8X94 - chains B and D of the 4 polymer chains in the assembly; structure by electron microscopy, 2.55 A resolution.

Chain B (and D):
Molecule: Transient receptor potential cation channel subfamily V member 1, Green fluorescent protein
Organism: Homo sapiens
Notes: chain D of this document is another copy of the same molecule, construct and numbering; everything in this record applies to it too
UniProt: Q8NER1 (TRPV1_HUMAN); residues 1-839 carry their UniProt numbers (839 of 1112 residues fall inside the UniProt entry; the rest is not from it)
Amino-acid sequence (1112 residues; numbered 1 to 1112; the number before each row is that of its first residue):
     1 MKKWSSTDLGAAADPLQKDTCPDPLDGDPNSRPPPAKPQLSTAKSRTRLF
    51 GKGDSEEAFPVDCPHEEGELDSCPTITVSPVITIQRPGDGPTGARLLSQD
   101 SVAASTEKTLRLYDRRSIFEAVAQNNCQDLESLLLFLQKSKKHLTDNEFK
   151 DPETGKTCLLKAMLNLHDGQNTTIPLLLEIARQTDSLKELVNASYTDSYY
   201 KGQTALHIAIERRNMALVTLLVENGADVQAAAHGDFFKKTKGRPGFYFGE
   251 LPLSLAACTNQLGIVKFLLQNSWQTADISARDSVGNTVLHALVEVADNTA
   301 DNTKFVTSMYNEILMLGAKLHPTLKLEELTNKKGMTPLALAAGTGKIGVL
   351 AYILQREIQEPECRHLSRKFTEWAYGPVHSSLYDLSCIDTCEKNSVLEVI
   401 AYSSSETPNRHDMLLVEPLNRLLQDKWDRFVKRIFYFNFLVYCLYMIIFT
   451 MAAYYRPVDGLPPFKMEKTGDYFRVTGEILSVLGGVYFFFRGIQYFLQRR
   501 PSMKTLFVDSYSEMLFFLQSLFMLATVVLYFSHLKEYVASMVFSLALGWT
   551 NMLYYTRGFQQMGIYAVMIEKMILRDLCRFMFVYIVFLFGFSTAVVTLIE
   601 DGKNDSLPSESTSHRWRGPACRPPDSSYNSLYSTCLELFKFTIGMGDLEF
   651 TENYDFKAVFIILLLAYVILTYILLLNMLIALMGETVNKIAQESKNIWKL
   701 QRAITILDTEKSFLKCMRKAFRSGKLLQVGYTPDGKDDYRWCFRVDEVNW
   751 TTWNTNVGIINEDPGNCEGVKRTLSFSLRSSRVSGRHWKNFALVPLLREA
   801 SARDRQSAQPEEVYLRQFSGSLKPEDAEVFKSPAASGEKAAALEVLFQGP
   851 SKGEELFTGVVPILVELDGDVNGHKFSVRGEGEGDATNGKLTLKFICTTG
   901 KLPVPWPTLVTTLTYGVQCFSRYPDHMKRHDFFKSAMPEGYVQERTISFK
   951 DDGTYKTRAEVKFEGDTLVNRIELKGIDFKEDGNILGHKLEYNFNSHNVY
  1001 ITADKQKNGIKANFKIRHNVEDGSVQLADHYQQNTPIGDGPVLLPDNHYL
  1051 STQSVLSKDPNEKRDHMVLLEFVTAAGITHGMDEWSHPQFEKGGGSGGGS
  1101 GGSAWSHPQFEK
Unresolved in the structure: 1-197, 602-626, 754-1112
Small-molecule neighbours: Libvatrep (EZI; 4-(7-Hydroxy-2-isopropyl-4-oxoquinazolin-3(4H)-yl)benzonitrile): Tyr511, Ser512, Leu515, Thr550, Asn551, Leu553, Tyr554, Thr556, Arg557, Gly563, Ala566, Val567, Ile569, Glu570, Trp698, Gln701
What the authors report for this chain:
  - mutagenesis - Y511F (5.8-fold), L515A, R557K, A566S, E570Q (4.5-fold), I573A: decreased binding to Libvatrep
  - mutagenesis - N551A: abolished binding to Libvatrep
  - mutagenesis - T550L, T556A: unchanged binding to Libvatrep
  - specificity-determining residues: Ser512 (proposed by the authors, not directly observed)

Interface between chain B and chain D:
Residue-residue contacts (60; chain B residue first):
  Trp373(B) - Phe236(D)  hydrophobic
  Tyr375(B) - Glu211(D)
  Tyr375(B) - Phe236(D)  hydrophobic
  Tyr375(B) - Phe237(D)
  Tyr375(B) - Phe246(D)  hydrophobic
  Tyr375(B) - Phe248(D)
  Pro377(B) - Phe246(D)  hydrophobic
  Ala453(B) - Thr597(D)
  Tyr454(B) - Val596(D)  hydrophobic
  Tyr454(B) - Leu631(D)
  Arg456(B) - Thr597(D)  hydrogen bond (side chain-backbone)
  Arg456(B) - Leu598(D)
  Arg456(B) - Glu600(D)  salt bridge
  Lys535(B) - Phe656(D)
  Glu536(B) - Phe656(D)
  Val538(B) - Leu598(D)  hydrophobic
  Ala539(B) - Val659(D)  hydrophobic
  Val542(B) - Ala594(D)
  Val542(B) - Thr597(D)
  Val542(B) - Val659(D)  hydrophobic
  Phe543(B) - Val659(D)  hydrophobic
  Leu545(B) - Thr593(D)
  Trp549(B) - Val586(D)
  Trp549(B) - Phe589(D)  hydrophobic
  Trp549(B) - Gly590(D)
  Trp549(B) - Thr593(D)
  Thr550(B) - Phe587(D)
  Gln561(B) - Arg579(D)
  Met562(B) - Phe582(D)  hydrophobic
  Tyr565(B) - Arg579(D)
  Tyr565(B) - Phe580(D)
  Tyr565(B) - Val583(D)  hydrophobic
  Tyr565(B) - Leu675(D)
  Tyr565(B) - Leu682(D)  hydrophobic
  Ile569(B) - Met678(D)  hydrophobic
  Met572(B) - Met678(D)  hydrophobic
  Ile573(B) - Leu674(D)  hydrophobic
  Tyr632(B) - Ile661(D)
  Leu636(B) - Glu649(D)
  Phe639(B) - Leu665(D)  hydrophobic
  Lys640(B) - Glu649(D)  salt bridge
  Thr642(B) - Tyr672(D)
  Ile643(B) - Gly644(D)
  Ile643(B) - Val668(D)  hydrophobic
  Ile643(B) - Tyr672(D)
  Gly644(B) - Gly644(D)
  Met645(B) - Gly644(D)
  Met645(B) - Met645(D)
  Met645(B) - Gly646(D)
  Ile680(B) - Asn677(D)
  Met683(B) - Asn677(D)
  Met683(B) - Met678(D)
  Met683(B) - Ala681(D)  hydrophobic
  Gly684(B) - Ala681(D)
  Val687(B) - Glu685(D)
  Asn688(B) - Glu685(D)
  Asp746(B) - Pro244(D)
  Trp750(B) - Phe246(D)  hydrophobic
  Trp750(B) - Asp297(D)  hydrogen bond
  Thr751(B) - Asp301(D)
Interface residues without a listed pair, chain B (51 interface residues in all): Ala374, Gly376, Val378, Thr450, Val458, Met541, Ala546, Leu553, Thr556, Met568, Leu577, Phe580, Met581, Leu679
Interface residues without a listed pair, chain D (53 interface residues in all): Val295, Asn302, Phe591, Ile599, Ser630, Phe641, Leu648, Lys657, Ile662, Leu663, Ile669, Ile673, Ile680

Summary:
The interface between chain B and chain D involves 51 residues on one side and 53 on the other; the contacts
include 2 hydrogen bonds and 2 salt bridges. Polar pairs include Arg456(B)-Glu600(D), Lys640(B)-Glu649(D) and
Arg456(B)-Thr597(D). The paper reports that Y511F, L515A and R557K of chain B, among others, reduce binding to
Libvatrep; the specificity determinant Ser512(B); 9 substitutions were tested in all.
Chain B and chain D are both Transient receptor potential cation channel subfamily V member 1, Green
fluorescent protein (Homo sapiens); the structure, Structure of human TRPV1 in complex with antagonist
--protein purified without CHS, was determined by electron microscopy together with 8JQR from the same study.
